8ILM - chains H and P of the 19 polymer chains in the assembly; structure by electron microscopy, 3.30 A resolution.

Chain H:
Molecule: Ribulose bisphosphate carboxylase large chain
Source organism: Synechococcus elongatus PCC 6301
Notes: EC 4.1.1.39
UniProtKB: P00880 (RBL_SYNP6); numbering as in UniProt (aligned over 1-472)
Chain sequence (472 residues; each row starts with the number of its first residue):
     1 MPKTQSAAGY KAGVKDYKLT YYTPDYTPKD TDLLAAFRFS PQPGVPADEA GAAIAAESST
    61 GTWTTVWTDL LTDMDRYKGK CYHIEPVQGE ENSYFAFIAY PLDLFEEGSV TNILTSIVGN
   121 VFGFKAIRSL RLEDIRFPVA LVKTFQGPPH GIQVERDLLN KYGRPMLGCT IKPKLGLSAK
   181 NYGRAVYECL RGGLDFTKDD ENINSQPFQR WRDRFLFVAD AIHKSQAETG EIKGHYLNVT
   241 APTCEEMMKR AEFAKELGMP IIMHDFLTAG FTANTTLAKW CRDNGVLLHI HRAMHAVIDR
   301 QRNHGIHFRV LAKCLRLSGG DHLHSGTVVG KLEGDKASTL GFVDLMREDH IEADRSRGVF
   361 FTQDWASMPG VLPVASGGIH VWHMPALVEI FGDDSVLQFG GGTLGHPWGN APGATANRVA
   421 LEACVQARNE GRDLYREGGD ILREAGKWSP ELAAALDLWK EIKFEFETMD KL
Disordered / not traced: 1-13, 470-472

Chain P:
Molecule: Protein BUNDLE SHEATH DEFECTIVE 2, chloroplastic
Source organism: Arabidopsis thaliana
UniProtKB: Q9SN73 (BSD2_ARATH); residues 1-80 here correspond to UniProt positions 57-136 (UniProt number = residue number + 56)
Chain sequence (81 residues; row label = number of the first residue in the row; numbering starts at 0):
     0 MAANNNPQGT KPNSLVCANC EGEGCVACSQ CKGGGVNLID HFNGQFKAGA LCWLCRGKKE
    60 VLCGDCNGAG FIGGFLSTFD E
Disordered / not traced: 0
Construct notes: initiating methionine (0)
Cystine bridges: C19-C65

How chain H and chain P interact:
Pairs across the interface (33; chain H residue first):
  K172(H) - F74(P)
  R292(H) - D79(P)  salt bridge
  G326(H) - D79(P)
  T327(H) - F78(P)
  T327(H) - D79(P)  hydrogen bond (backbone-side chain)
  T327(H) - E80(P)
  V329(H) - F78(P)  hydrophobic
  K331(H) - E80(P)
  S376(H) - D79(P)
  G377(H) - T77(P)
  G377(H) - F78(P)
  G378(H) - F74(P)
  G378(H) - L75(P)
  G378(H) - T77(P)
  G378(H) - F78(P)
  I379(H) - F78(P)  hydrophobic
  H383(H) - F78(P)
  P407(H) - L53(P)
  W408(H) - W52(P)
  W408(H) - L53(P)
  W408(H) - R55(P)
  K447(H) - F41(P)
  P450(H) - F41(P)  hydrophobic
  P450(H) - Q44(P)
  A454(H) - L53(P)  hydrophobic
  D457(H) - Q29(P)  hydrogen bond
  L458(H) - V60(P)  hydrophobic
  L458(H) - L61(P)
  W459(H) - G63(P)
  W459(H) - N66(P)
  K460(H) - N3(P)
  K460(H) - N5(P)  hydrogen bond (side chain-backbone)
  K460(H) - P6(P)  hydrogen bond (side chain-backbone)
Also at the interface, not in a pair above, chain H (25 interface residues in all): P173, G401, G405, S449, A453
Also at the interface, not in a pair above, chain P (20 interface residues in all): F45

Overview:
Chain H and chain P form an interface of 25 and 20 residues respectively, with 4 hydrogen bonds and 1 salt
bridge. Polar pairs include R292(H)-D79(P), T327(H)-D79(P) and D457(H)-Q29(P).
Chain H is Ribulose bisphosphate carboxylase large chain (Synechococcus elongatus PCC 6301) and chain P is
Protein BUNDLE SHEATH DEFECTIVE 2, chloroplastic (Arabidopsis thaliana); the structure, The cryo-EM structure
of eight Rubisco large subunits (RbcL), two Arabidopsis thaliana Rubisco accumulation factors 1 ..., was
determined by electron microscopy together with 8ILB, 8IO2, 8IOJ and 8IOL from the same study.
